9AW7 - chains V and W of the 28 polymer chains in the assembly; structure by X-ray diffraction, 2.91 A resolution.

Chain V:
Protein: proteasome endopeptidase complex
From: Saccharomyces cerevisiae
Notes: EC 3.4.25.1
UniProt: A0A6A5Q449 (A0A6A5Q449_YEASX); residues 1-232 here correspond to UniProt positions 30-261 (UniProt number = residue number + 29)
Sequence (232 residues; each row starts with the number of its first residue):
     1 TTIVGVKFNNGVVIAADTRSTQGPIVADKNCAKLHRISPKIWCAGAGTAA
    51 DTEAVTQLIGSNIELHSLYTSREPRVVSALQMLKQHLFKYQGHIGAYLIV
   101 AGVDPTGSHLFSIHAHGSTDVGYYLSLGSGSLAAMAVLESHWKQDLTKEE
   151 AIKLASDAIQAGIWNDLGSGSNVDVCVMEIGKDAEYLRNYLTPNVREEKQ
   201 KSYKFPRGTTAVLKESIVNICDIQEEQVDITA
Unresolved in the structure: 223-232
Ion coordination: Mg2+ site 1 near Tyr69 (its only coordinating residue here); Mg2+ site 2: Ile163, Asp166, Ser169 (shared with 1 residue of chain L)
Small-molecule neighbours:
  - tmc-95b (A1AHA), molecule 1: Thr1, Arg19, Ser20, Thr21, Gln22, Gly23, Ala27, Lys33, Gly45, Ala46, Gly47, Thr48, Ala49, Thr52
  - tmc-95b (A1AHA), molecule 2: His114, His116, Ser118

Chain W:
Protein: PUP3 isoform 1
From: Saccharomyces cerevisiae
UniProt: A0A6L0YA22 (A0A6L0YA22_YEASX); residues 0-204 here correspond to UniProt positions 1-205 (UniProt number = residue number + 1)
Sequence (205 residues; row label = number of the first residue in the row; numbering starts at 0):
     0 MSDPSSINGGIVVAMTGKDCVAIACDLRLGSQSLGVSNKFEKIFHYGHVF
    50 LGITGLATDVTTLNEMFRYKTNLYKLKEERAIEPETFTQLVSSSLYERRF
   100 GPYFVGPVVAGINSKSGKPFIAGFDLIGCIDEAKDFIVSGTASDQLFGMC
   150 ESLYEPNLEPEDLFETISQALLNAADRDALSGWGAVVYIIKKDEVVKRYL
   200 KMRQD
Unresolved in the structure: 0
Ion coordination: Mg2+ site 1: Asp177, Ser180; Mg2+ site 2: Asp204 (shared with 3 residues of chain K)
Small-molecule neighbours: tmc-95b (A1AHA): Ser4, Asp124, Leu125, Ile126, Cys128

Chain V / chain W interface:
Residue-residue contacts (61):
  Ile25(V) with Asp143(W); Phe146(W), hydrophobic
  Val26(V) with Phe146(W)
  Ala27(V) with Asp130(W)
  Asp28(V) with Asp130(W)
  Lys29(V) with Glu150(W), salt bridge
  Thr48(V) with Arg98(W); Ile126(W)
  Ala49(V) with Cys128(W), hydrophobic
  Ala50(V) with Tyr95(W); Ile126(W), hydrophobic; Cys128(W), hydrophobic
  Asp51(V) with Tyr95(W), hydrogen bond; Arg98(W), salt bridge
  Ala54(V) with Tyr95(W)
  Tyr90(V) with Phe99(W), hydrophobic
  His93(V) with Arg98(W); Phe99(W)
  Ile94(V) with Tyr95(W); Phe99(W), hydrophobic
  Arg196(V) with Glu150(W), salt bridge
  Lys199(V) with Glu150(W); Ser151(W); Tyr153(W), hydrogen bond (side chain-backbone)
  Ser202(V) with Glu154(W), hydrogen bond
  Tyr203(V) with Ser151(W); Leu152(W), hydrophobic
  Lys204(V) with Glu154(W); Asp161(W)
  Phe205(V) with Leu152(W), hydrophobic; Gln168(W)
  Arg207(V) with Glu160(W), salt bridge; Asp161(W), salt bridge; Glu164(W)
  Gly208(V) with Glu164(W), hydrogen bond (backbone-side chain)
  Thr209(V) with Glu164(W), hydrogen bond (backbone-side chain); Gln168(W)
  Thr210(V) with Glu164(W), hydrogen bond (backbone-side chain); Ser167(W); Gln168(W), hydrogen bond; Leu199(W)
  Ala211(V) with Leu199(W); Lys200(W), hydrogen bond (backbone-backbone)
  Val212(V) with Phe163(W), hydrophobic; Arg197(W); Tyr198(W)
  Leu213(V) with Tyr198(W), hydrogen bond (backbone-backbone); Leu199(W); Lys200(W)
  Lys214(V) with Arg197(W); Tyr198(W), hydrogen bond (backbone-backbone)
  Glu215(V) with Lys196(W); Arg197(W), salt bridge
  Ser216(V) with Val195(W); Lys196(W), hydrogen bond (backbone-backbone)
  Ile217(V) with Val194(W)
  Val218(V) with Val194(W), hydrogen bond (backbone-backbone)
  Asn219(V) with His44(W)
  Ile220(V) with Gly46(W); Val194(W), hydrophobic
  Asp222(V) with Lys74(W), salt bridge
Other interface residues (no listed pair), chain V (35 interface residues in all): Pro206
Other interface residues (no listed pair), chain W (38 interface residues in all): His47, Phe49, Asp134, Leu157, Glu158, Thr165, Leu171, Tyr187, Glu193

Summary:
35 residues of chain V and 38 residues of chain W are in contact, with 12 hydrogen bonds and 7 salt bridges.
Among the polar pairs are Lys29(V)-Glu150(W), Asp51(V)-Arg98(W) and Arg196(V)-Glu150(W). One tmc-95b molecule
is bound between chain V and chain W.
Chain V is proteasome endopeptidase complex and chain W is PUP3 isoform 1, both from Saccharomyces cerevisiae;
the structure, Yeast 20S proteasome soaked with isolated TMC-95B, was determined by X-ray diffraction (same
publication as 9C97, 9C98, 9AW3, 9AW5 and 9AW6).
